Entry 8K5P (electron microscopy, 2.80 A resolution); this record covers chains B and C of the 18 polymer chains in the assembly.

== Chain B ==
Protein: DNA-directed RNA polymerase II subunit RPB2
From: Saccharomyces cerevisiae S288C
Notes: EC 2.7.7.6
UniProtKB: P08518 (RPB2_YEAST); numbering as in UniProt (aligned over 1-1224)
Chain sequence (1259 residues; row label = number of the first residue in the row):
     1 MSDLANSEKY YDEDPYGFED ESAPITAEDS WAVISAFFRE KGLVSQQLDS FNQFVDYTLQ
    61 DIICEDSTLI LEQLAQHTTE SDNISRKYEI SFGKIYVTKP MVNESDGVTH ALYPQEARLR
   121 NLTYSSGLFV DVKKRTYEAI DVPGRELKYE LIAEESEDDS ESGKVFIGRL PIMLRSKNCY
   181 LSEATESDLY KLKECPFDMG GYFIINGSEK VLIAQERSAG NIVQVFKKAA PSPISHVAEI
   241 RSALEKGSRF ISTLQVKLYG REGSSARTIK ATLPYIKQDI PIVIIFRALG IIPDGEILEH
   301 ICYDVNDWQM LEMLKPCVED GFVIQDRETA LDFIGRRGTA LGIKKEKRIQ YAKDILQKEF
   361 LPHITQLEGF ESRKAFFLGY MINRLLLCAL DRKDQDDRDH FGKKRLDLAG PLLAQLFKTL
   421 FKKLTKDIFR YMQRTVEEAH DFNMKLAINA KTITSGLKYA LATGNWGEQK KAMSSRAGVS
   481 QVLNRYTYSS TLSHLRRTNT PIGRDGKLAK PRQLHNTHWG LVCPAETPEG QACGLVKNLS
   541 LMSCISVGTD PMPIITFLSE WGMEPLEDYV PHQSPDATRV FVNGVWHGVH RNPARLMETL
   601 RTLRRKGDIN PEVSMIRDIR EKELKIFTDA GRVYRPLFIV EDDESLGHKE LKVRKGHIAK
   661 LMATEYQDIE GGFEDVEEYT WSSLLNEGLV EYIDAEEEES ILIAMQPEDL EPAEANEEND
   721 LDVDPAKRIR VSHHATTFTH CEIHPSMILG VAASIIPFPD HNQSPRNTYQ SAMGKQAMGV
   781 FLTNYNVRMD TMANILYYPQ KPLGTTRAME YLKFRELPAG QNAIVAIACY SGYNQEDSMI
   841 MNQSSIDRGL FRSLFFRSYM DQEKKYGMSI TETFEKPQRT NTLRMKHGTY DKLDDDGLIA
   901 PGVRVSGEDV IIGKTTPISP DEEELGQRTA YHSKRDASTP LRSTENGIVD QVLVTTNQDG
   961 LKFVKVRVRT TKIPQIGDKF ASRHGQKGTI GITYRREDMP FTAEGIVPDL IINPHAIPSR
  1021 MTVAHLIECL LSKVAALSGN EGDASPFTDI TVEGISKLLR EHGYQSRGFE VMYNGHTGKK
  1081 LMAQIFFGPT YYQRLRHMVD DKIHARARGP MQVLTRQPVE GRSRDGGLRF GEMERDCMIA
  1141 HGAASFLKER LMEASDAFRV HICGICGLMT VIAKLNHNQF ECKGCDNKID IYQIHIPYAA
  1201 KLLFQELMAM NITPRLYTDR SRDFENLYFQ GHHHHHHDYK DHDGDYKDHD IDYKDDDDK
Disordered / not traced: 1-17, 73-84, 138-162, 504-506, 920-929, 1225-1259
Construct notes: expression tag (1225-1259)
Bound ions: Zn2+: Cys1163, Cys1166, Cys1182, Cys1185

== Chain C ==
Protein: DNA-directed RNA polymerase II subunit RPB3
From: Saccharomyces cerevisiae S288C
UniProtKB: P16370 (RPB3_YEAST); numbering as in UniProt (aligned over 1-318)
Chain sequence (318 residues; row label = number of the first residue in the row):
     1 MSEEGPQVKI REASKDNVDF ILSNVDLAMA NSLRRVMIAE IPTLAIDSVE VETNTTVLAD
    61 EFIAHRLGLI PLQSMDIEQL EYSRDCFCED HCDKCSVVLT LQAFGESEST TNVYSKDLVI
   121 VSNLMGRNIG HPIIQDKEGN GVLICKLRKG QELKLTCVAK KGIAKEHAKW GPAAAIEFEY
   181 DPWNKLKHTD YWYEQDSAKE WPQSKNCEYE DPPNEGDPFD YKAQADTFYM NVESVGSIPV
   241 DQVVVRGIDT LQKKVASILL ALTQMDQDKV NFASGDNNTA SNMLGSNEDV MMTGAEQDPY
   301 SNASQMGNTG SGGYDNAW
Disordered / not traced: 271-318
UniProt features mapped onto this chain:
  - binding site (Zn(2+)): Cys86, Cys88, Cys92, Cys95
  - modified residue: Ser2 (N-acetylserine)
  - natural variant: Ala30 (A30D: In mutant RPB3-1)
  - mutagenesis: Lys9 (K9E: Transcript termination readthrough)
Bound ions: Zn2+: Cys86, Cys88, Cys92, Cys95

== Interface between chain B and chain C ==
Residue-residue contacts (71):
  Tyr797(B) - Glu61(C)
  Tyr797(B) - Phe62(C)
  Tyr798(B) - Phe62(C)
  Tyr798(B) - Arg66(C)
  Ser844(B) - Ala168(C)
  Asp847(B) - His65(C)  hydrogen bond (backbone-side chain)
  Asp847(B) - His167(C)
  Asp847(B) - Ala168(C)
  Arg848(B) - His65(C)
  Arg848(B) - Leu69(C)
  Arg848(B) - Ala168(C)
  Gly849(B) - His65(C)
  Arg852(B) - His65(C)
  Arg969(B) - Ala59(C)
  Arg969(B) - Asp60(C)  salt bridge
  Arg969(B) - Glu61(C)  salt bridge
  Thr971(B) - Glu61(C)
  Arg996(B) - Ala173(C)  hydrogen bond (side chain-backbone)
  Arg996(B) - Ala174(C)  hydrogen bond (side chain-backbone)
  Glu997(B) - Arg34(C)
  Glu997(B) - Arg35(C)
  Glu997(B) - Ile38(C)
  Glu997(B) - Ala39(C)
  Asp998(B) - Arg35(C)  salt bridge
  Phe1001(B) - Arg34(C)
  Phe1001(B) - Phe178(C)  hydrophobic
  Ala1003(B) - Glu177(C)
  Ala1003(B) - Phe178(C)
  Glu1004(B) - Glu177(C)
  Gly1005(B) - Ala175(C)
  Gly1005(B) - Ile176(C)
  Arg1060(B) - Lys199(C)
  Arg1060(B) - Glu200(C)
  Arg1060(B) - Pro202(C)
  Tyr1064(B) - Pro202(C)
  Gln1065(B) - Glu200(C)
  Gln1065(B) - Trp201(C)
  Gln1065(B) - Pro202(C)
  Arg1067(B) - Trp192(C)
  Arg1067(B) - Glu194(C)  salt bridge
  Phe1069(B) - Trp192(C)  hydrophobic
  Phe1069(B) - Trp201(C)
  Tyr1073(B) - Phe178(C)
  Tyr1073(B) - Glu179(C)
  Tyr1073(B) - Tyr180(C)  hydrophobic
  Gly1075(B) - Arg34(C)  hydrogen bond (backbone-side chain)
  Gly1075(B) - Arg35(C)  hydrogen bond (backbone-side chain)
  His1076(B) - Asn31(C)  hydrogen bond (backbone-side chain)
  His1076(B) - Arg35(C)
  Thr1077(B) - Leu27(C)
  Thr1077(B) - Asn31(C)
  Gly1078(B) - Leu27(C)
  Gly1078(B) - Asn31(C)
  Gly1078(B) - Phe178(C)
  Gly1078(B) - Tyr180(C)
  Lys1079(B) - Leu27(C)
  Lys1079(B) - Tyr180(C)
  Lys1079(B) - His188(C)
  Lys1080(B) - Tyr180(C)  hydrogen bond (backbone-side chain)
  Lys1080(B) - Asp181(C)  hydrogen bond (side chain-backbone)
  Lys1080(B) - His188(C)
  Lys1080(B) - Thr189(C)
  Leu1081(B) - Thr189(C)  hydrogen bond (backbone-side chain)
  Met1082(B) - His188(C)
  Met1082(B) - Thr189(C)  hydrogen bond (backbone-side chain)
  Met1082(B) - Asp190(C)  hydrogen bond (backbone-backbone)
  Gln1084(B) - Thr189(C)  hydrogen bond
  Gln1084(B) - Asp190(C)  hydrogen bond (side chain-backbone)
  Gln1084(B) - Tyr191(C)
  Gln1084(B) - Trp192(C)  hydrogen bond (side chain-backbone)
  Gln1084(B) - Trp201(C)
Also at the interface, not in a pair above, chain B (40 interface residues in all): Asn786, Leu854, Ile948, Thr970, Arg995, Thr1002, Gly1063, Glu1070, Val1071
Also at the interface, not in a pair above, chain C (37 interface residues in all): Val57, Lys165, Lys187

== Summary ==
40 residues of chain B face 37 of chain C across their interface; the contacts include 14 hydrogen bonds and 4
salt bridges. Polar pairs include Arg969(B)-Asp60(C), Arg969(B)-Glu61(C) and Asp998(B)-Arg35(C). UniProt lists
4 Zn2+-binding residues and one mutagenesis site on chain C.
Here chain B is DNA-directed RNA polymerase II subunit RPB2 and chain C is DNA-directed RNA polymerase II
subunit RPB3, both from Saccharomyces cerevisiae S288C. Entry 8K5P (Cryo-EM structure of yeast Rat1-bound Pol
II pre-termination transcription complex 2 (Pol II Rat1-PTTC2)) was determined by electron microscopy together
with 8JCH from the same study.
